Entry 3SVN (X-ray diffraction, 1.90 A resolution); this record covers chain A.

# Chain A
Molecule: mKate
Source organism: Artificial gene
Notes: engineered mutation(s): S158A
Sequence (233 residues; numbered -3 to 231; 2 numbers in that range are skipped by the numbering (no residue carries them; nothing is unmodelled there); the number before each row is that of its first residue; numbers below 1 keep their minus sign (Ala-3 is residue -3)):
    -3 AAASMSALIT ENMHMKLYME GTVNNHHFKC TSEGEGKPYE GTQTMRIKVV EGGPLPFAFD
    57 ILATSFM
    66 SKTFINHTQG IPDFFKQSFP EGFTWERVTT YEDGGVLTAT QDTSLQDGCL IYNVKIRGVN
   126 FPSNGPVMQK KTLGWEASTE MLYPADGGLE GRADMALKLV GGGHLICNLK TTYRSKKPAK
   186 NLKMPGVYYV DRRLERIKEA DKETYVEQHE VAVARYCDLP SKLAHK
Covalently attached groups: covalent link Met63-Ser66
Modified / non-standard residues: Met63 ({(4Z)-4-(4-hydroxybenzylidene)-2-[3-(methylthio)propanimidoyl]-5-oxo-4,5-dihydro-1H-imidazol-1-yl}acetic acid; NRQ)
Reported in the primary citation:
  - conformationally variable residues (side-chain flip): Arg197, Glu215
  - contacts within the chain: Ser143-Arg197 (water-mediated contact), Arg197-Glu215 (hydrogen bond), Glu145-Arg197 (hydrogen bond)

# In short
From the paper: conformational variability at Arg197 and Glu215; contacts within the chain involving Ser143,
Arg197 and Glu215 among others.
Chain A is mKate (Artificial gene); the structure, Crystal structure of mKate S158A mutant at pH 7.5, was
determined by X-ray diffraction together with 3SVO, 3SVR, 3SVS and 3SVU from the same study.
